Entry 8FL8 (electron microscopy, 4.20 A resolution (low resolution: residue-level contacts below are approximate; hydrogen-bond / salt-bridge calls are withheld)); this record covers chains Z and 6 of the 27 polymer chains in the assembly.

== Chain Z ==
Protein: ATP synthase subunit 4, mitochondrial
From: Saccharomyces cerevisiae
UniProt: P05626 (ATPF_YEAST); residues 53-207 here correspond to UniProt positions 88-242 (UniProt number = residue number + 35)
Chain sequence (155 residues; each row starts with the number of its first residue):
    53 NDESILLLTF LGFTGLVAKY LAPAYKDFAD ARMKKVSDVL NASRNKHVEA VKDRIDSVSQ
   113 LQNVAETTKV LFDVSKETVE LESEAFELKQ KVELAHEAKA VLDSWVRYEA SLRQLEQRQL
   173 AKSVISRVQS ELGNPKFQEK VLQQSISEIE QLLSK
UniProt features mapped onto this chain:
  - modified residue: Ser-109 (Phosphoserine)

== Chain 6 ==
Protein: ATP synthase subunit H, mitochondrial
From: Saccharomyces cerevisiae
UniProt: Q12349 (ATP14_YEAST); residues 4-92 here correspond to UniProt positions 36-124 (UniProt number = residue number + 32)
Chain sequence (89 residues; row label = number of the first residue in the row):
     4 QDLYLRELKD TKLAPSTLQD AEGNVKPWNP PQKPNLPELE LQGPEALKAY TEQNVETAHV
    64 AKESEEGESE PIEEDWLVLD DAEETKESH

== Chain Z / chain 6 interface ==
Contacting residue pairs - 43 pairs, chain Z then chain 6:
  Glu-132(Z) with Glu-69(6)
  Phe-138(Z) with Ala-64(6); Lys-65(6)
  Glu-139(Z) with Ala-64(6)
  Gln-142(Z) with His-62(6); Ala-64(6)
  Leu-146(Z) with Ala-61(6)
  Glu-149(Z) with Glu-59(6)
  Ala-150(Z) with Glu-59(6)
  Val-153(Z) with Gln-56(6); Asn-57(6); Glu-59(6)
  Ser-156(Z) with Pro-47(6); Lys-51(6)
  Trp-157(Z) with Leu-44(6); Pro-47(6); Lys-51(6)
  Arg-159(Z) with Leu-50(6)
  Tyr-160(Z) with Leu-39(6); Glu-43(6); Leu-44(6); Pro-47(6)
  Leu-164(Z) with Leu-39(6)
  Glu-168(Z) with Gln-22(6)
  Gln-171(Z) with Leu-21(6); Trp-31(6)
  Leu-172(Z) with Leu-21(6)
  Ser-175(Z) with Pro-18(6)
  Ser-178(Z) with Ala-17(6)
  Arg-179(Z) with Asp-13(6); Thr-14(6); Ala-17(6); Pro-18(6)
  Ser-182(Z) with Arg-9(6); Asp-13(6)
  Glu-183(Z) with Arg-9(6); Glu-10(6); Asp-13(6)
  Asn-186(Z) with Arg-9(6)
  Glu-191(Z) with Asp-5(6)
  Lys-192(Z) with Leu-6(6)
  Gln-195(Z) with Asp-5(6); Leu-6(6)
Other interface residues (no listed pair), chain Z (29 interface residues in all): Lys-128, Ala-152, Leu-167, Lys-188
Other interface residues (no listed pair), chain 6 (27 interface residues in all): Gln-4, Glu-66

== Overview ==
29 residues of chain Z and 27 residues of chain 6 are in contact.
Chain Z is ATP synthase subunit 4, mitochondrial and chain 6 is ATP synthase subunit H, mitochondrial, both
from Saccharomyces cerevisiae; the structure, Yeast ATP Synthase structure in presence of MgATP, was
determined by electron microscopy (same publication as 8F29, 8F39 and 8FKJ).
